Entry 8T9R (electron microscopy, 3.40 A resolution); this record covers chains C and E of the 8 polymer chains in the assembly.

== Chain C (and E) ==
Molecule: Mature major capsid protein
Organism: Escherichia phage T4
Notes: chain E of this document is another copy of the same molecule, construct and numbering; everything in this record applies to it too
UniProt: P04535 (CAPSH_BPT4); numbering as in UniProt (aligned over 66-521)
Chain sequence (456 residues; each row starts with the number of its first residue):
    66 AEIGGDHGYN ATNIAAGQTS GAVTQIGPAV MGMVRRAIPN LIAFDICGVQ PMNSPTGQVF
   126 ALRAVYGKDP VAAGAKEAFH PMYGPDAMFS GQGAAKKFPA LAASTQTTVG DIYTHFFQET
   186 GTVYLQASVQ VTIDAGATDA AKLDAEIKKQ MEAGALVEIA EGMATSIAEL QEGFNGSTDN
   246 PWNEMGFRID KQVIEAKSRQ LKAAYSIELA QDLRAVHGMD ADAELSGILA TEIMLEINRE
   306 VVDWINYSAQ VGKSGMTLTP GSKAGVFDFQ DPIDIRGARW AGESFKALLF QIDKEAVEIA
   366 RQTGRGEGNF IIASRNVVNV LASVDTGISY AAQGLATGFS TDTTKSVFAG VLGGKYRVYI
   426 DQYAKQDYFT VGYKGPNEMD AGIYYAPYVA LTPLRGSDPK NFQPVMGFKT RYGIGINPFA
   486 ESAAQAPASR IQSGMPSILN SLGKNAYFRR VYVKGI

== Interface between chain C and chain E ==
Residue-residue contacts (13; chain C residue first):
  Ala66(C) with Phe239(E), hydrophobic
  Ile68(C) with Glu234(E); Leu235(E), hydrophobic; Phe239(E), hydrophobic; Asn240(E)
  Gly69(C) with Glu234(E)
  Gly70(C) with Thr230(E); Glu234(E), hydrogen bond (backbone-side chain)
  Asp71(C) with Ala229(E); Thr230(E), hydrogen bond (side chain-backbone); Ser231(E)
  Tyr74(C) with Ala229(E); Thr230(E), hydrogen bond (side chain-backbone)
Other interface residues (no listed pair), chain C (7 interface residues in all): Ser85
Other interface residues (no listed pair), chain E (8 interface residues in all): Met228

== Overview ==
7 residues of chain C and 8 residues of chain E are in contact; the contacts include 3 hydrogen bonds. Among
the polar pairs are Gly70(C)-Glu234(E), Asp71(C)-Thr230(E) and Tyr74(C)-Thr230(E).
Both chains are Mature major capsid protein (Escherichia phage T4). Entry 8T9R (T4 highly immunogenic outer
capsid protein C-terminal domain bound to a vertex-proximal gp23* capsomer of the ...) was determined by
electron microscopy (same publication as 8T1X).
